PDB entry 2C51 | X-ray diffraction, 2.80 A resolution | chains A and R of the 5 polymer chains in the assembly

[Chain A]
Protein: Coat protein
Source organism: Enterobacterio phage MS2
UniProtKB: P03612 (COAT_BPMS2); residue numbers follow UniProt; this construct covers 1-129
Amino-acid sequence (129 residues; each row starts with the number of its first residue):
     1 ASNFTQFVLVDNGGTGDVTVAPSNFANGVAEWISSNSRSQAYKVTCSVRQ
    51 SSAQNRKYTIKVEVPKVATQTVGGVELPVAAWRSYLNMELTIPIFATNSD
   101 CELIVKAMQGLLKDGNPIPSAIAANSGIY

[Chain R]
Molecule: 19-nt RNA strand
Sequence (19 nucleotides; numbered 1 to 19; the number before each row is that of its first residue):
     1 ACAUGAGGAUGACCCAUGU
Not modelled in the structure: 1-2, 18-19

[Interface between chain A and chain R]
Residue-residue contacts (11; chain A residue first):
  Val29(A) with A12(R), base contact
  Lys43(A) with A12(R), salt bridge to the phosphate
  Thr45(A) with A12(R), hydrogen bond to the base
  Cys46(A) with A12(R), base contact
  Ser47(A) with A12(R), hydrogen bond to the base
  Thr59(A) with A12(R), hydrogen bond to the base
  Lys61(A) with A12(R), base contact
  Glu63(A) with G11(R), hydrogen bond to the sugar
  Tyr85(A) with U10(R), sugar contact; G11(R), stacking on the base
  Asn87(A) with G11(R), hydrogen bond to the base
Also at the interface, not in a pair above, chain A (11 interface residues in all): Ile60
Also at the interface, not in a pair above, chain R (5 interface residues in all): A9, C13

[In short]
The interface between chain A and chain R involves 11 residues on one side and 5 on the other, with 5 hydrogen
bonds, 1 salt bridge and 1 aromatic stacking contact. Polar pairs include Thr45(A)-A12(R), Ser47(A)-A12(R) and
Thr59(A)-A12(R).
Chain A is Coat protein (Enterobacterio phage MS2) and chain R is a 19-nt RNA strand; the structure, MS2-RNA
hairpin (G -5) complex, was determined by X-ray diffraction (same publication as 2C4Y, 2C4Z, 2C50, 2C4Q and
2BU1).
